1WW6 - chains A and D; structure by X-ray diffraction, 2.20 A resolution.

[Chain A (and D)]
Protein: galectin
From: Agrocybe cylindracea
Notes: chain D of this document is another copy of the same molecule, construct and numbering; everything in this record applies to it too
Sequence (160 residues; each row starts with the number of its first residue):
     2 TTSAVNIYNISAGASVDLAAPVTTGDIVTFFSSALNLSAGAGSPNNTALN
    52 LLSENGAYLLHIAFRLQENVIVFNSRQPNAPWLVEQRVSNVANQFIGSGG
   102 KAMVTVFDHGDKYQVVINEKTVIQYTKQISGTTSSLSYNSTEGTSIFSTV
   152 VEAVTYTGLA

[Chain A / chain D interface]
Residue-residue contacts (38):
  Thr2(A) with His110(D); Gln115(D); Gln125(D)
  Thr3(A) with Gln115(D)
  Ser4(A) with Phe108(D); His110(D); Gln115(D), hydrogen bond (backbone-side chain)
  Val6(A) with Phe108(D), hydrophobic; Asn119(D); Glu120(D)
  Asn7(A) with Glu120(D)
  Ile8(A) with Met104(D), hydrophobic; Asn119(D); Glu120(D), hydrogen bond (backbone-side chain)
  Thr30(A) with Tyr157(D), hydrogen bond
  Phe32(A) with Phe32(D), hydrophobic
  Lys102(A) with Glu153(D), salt bridge
  Met104(A) with Ile8(D), hydrophobic; Val155(D), hydrophobic
  Phe108(A) with Ser4(D); Val6(D), hydrophobic; Leu160(D), hydrophobic
  His110(A) with Thr2(D); Ser4(D)
  Gln115(A) with Thr2(D); Thr3(D); Ser4(D)
  Asn119(A) with Val6(D)
  Glu120(A) with Val6(D); Asn7(D); Ile8(D), hydrogen bond (side chain-backbone)
  Gln125(A) with Thr2(D)
  Glu153(A) with Lys102(D), salt bridge
  Val155(A) with Met104(D), hydrophobic
  Tyr157(A) with Thr30(D), hydrogen bond; Thr106(D); Tyr157(D), hydrophobic
  Leu160(A) with Phe108(D), hydrophobic
Interface residues without a listed pair, chain A (25 interface residues in all): Ala5, Ile28, Thr106, Val117, Thr122
Interface residues without a listed pair, chain D (24 interface residues in all): Ala5, Ile28, Val117

[Overview]
25 residues of chain A face 24 of chain D across their interface; the contacts include 5 hydrogen bonds and 2
salt bridges. Polar contacts include Lys102(A)-Glu153(D), Ser4(A)-Gln115(D) and Ile8(A)-Glu120(D).
Both chains are galectin (Agrocybe cylindracea). Entry 1WW6 (Agrocybe cylindracea galectin complexed with
lactose) was determined by X-ray diffraction together with 1WW4 and 1WW7 from the same study.
